PDB entry 2VE9 | X-ray diffraction, 1.90 A resolution | chains B and C of the 5 polymer chains in the assembly

# Chain B (and C)
Name: DNA translocase ftsk
Organism: Pseudomonas aeruginosa
Notes: fragment: gamma domain, residues 739-811; chain C of this document is another copy of the same molecule, construct and numbering; everything in this record applies to it too
UniProt: Q9I0M3 (FTSK_PSEAE); residue numbers follow UniProt; this construct covers 739-811
Sequence (73 residues; numbered 739 to 811; the number before each row is that of its first residue):
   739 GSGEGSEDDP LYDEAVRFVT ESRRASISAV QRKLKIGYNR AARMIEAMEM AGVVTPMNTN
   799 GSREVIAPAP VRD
Disordered / not traced: 739-746, 809-811 (chain C: 739-745, 809-811)
Reported in the primary citation:
  - binding site for the 16-nt DNA strand: Q769, N777

# Chain B / chain C interface
Pairs across the interface - 8 pairs, chain B then chain C:
  S766(B) - Y776(C)
  S766(B) - N777(C)
  Q769(B) - N777(C)  hydrogen bond
  R770(B) - Y776(C)  hydrogen bond
  R770(B) - N777(C)
  R770(B) - A780(C)
  R770(B) - R781(C)
  R770(B) - E784(C)  salt bridge
Also at the interface, not in a pair above, chain B (4 interface residues in all): R762
Also at the interface, not in a pair above, chain C (6 interface residues in all): E787

# Overview
4 residues of chain B and 6 residues of chain C are in contact, with 2 hydrogen bonds and 1 salt bridge. Polar
pairs include R770(B)-E784(C), Q769(B)-N777(C) and R770(B)-Y776(C). From the paper: a binding site for the
16-nt DNA strand at Q769(B) and N777(B).
Chain B and chain C are both DNA translocase ftsk (Pseudomonas aeruginosa); the structure, Xray structure of
KOPS bound gamma domain of FtsK (P. aeruginosa), was determined by X-ray diffraction, deposited together with
2VE8.
